Entry 3TTD (X-ray diffraction, 2.20 A resolution); this record covers chain A.

[Chain A]
Protein: Transcriptional regulatory protein
From: Escherichia coli
Notes: EC 2.1.3.-
UniProt: Q7ABC4 (Q7ABC4_ECO57); residue numbers follow UniProt; this construct covers 92-747
Sequence (658 residues; each row starts with the number of its first residue):
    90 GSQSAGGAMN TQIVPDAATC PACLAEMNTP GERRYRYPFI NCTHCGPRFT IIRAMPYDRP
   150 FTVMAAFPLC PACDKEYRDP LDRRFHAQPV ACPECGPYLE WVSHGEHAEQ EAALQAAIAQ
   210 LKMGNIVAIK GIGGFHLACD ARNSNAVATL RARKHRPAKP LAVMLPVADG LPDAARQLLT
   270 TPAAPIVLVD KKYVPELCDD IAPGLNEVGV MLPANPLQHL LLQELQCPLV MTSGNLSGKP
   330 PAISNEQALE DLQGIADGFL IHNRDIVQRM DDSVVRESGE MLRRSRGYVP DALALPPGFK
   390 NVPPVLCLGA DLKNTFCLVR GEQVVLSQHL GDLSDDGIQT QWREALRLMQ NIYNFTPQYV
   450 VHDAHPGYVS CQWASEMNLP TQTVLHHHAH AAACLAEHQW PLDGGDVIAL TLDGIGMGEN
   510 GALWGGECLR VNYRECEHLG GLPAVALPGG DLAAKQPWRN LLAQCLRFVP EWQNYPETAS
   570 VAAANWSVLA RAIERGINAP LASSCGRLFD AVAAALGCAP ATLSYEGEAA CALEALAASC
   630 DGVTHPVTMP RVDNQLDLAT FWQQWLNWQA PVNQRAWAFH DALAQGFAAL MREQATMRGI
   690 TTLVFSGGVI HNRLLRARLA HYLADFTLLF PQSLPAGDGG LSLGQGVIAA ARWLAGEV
Disordered / not traced: 90-100
Differences from the reference sequence: expression tag (90-91); conflict Ala571 (Gln in Q7ABC4), Ala572 (Gln in Q7ABC4), Ala573 (Gln in Q7ABC4)
Ion coordination: Zn2+ site 1: Cys109, Cys112, Cys131, Cys134; Zn2+ site 2: Cys159, Cys162, Cys181, Cys184; Mg2+ near Tyr282 (its only coordinating residue here); Zn2+ site 3: His475, His479, Asp502, Asp727
From the paper describing this entry:
  - mutagenesis - G697A, G697V: unchanged expression
  - mutagenesis - K243Q/R245Q, G298M, H475Q/H479Q: abolished catalytic activity
  - mutagenesis - G697A (85%-90%), G697V (85%-90%): decreased catalytic activity

[In short]
The Zn2+ site 1 is built by Cys109, Cys112, Cys131 and Cys134. Cys159, Cys162, Cys181 and Cys184 form the Zn2+
site 2. The paper reports that K243Q/R245Q, G298M and H475Q/H479Q abolish catalytic activity; G697A and G697V
reduce catalytic activity.
Chain A is Transcriptional regulatory protein (Escherichia coli); the structure, Crystal structure of E. coli
HypF with AMP-CPP and carbamoyl phosphate, was determined by X-ray diffraction (same publication as 3TSP,
3TSQ, 3TSU, 3TTC and 3TTF).
